6SGV - chains D and E of the 5 polymer chains in the assembly; structure by X-ray diffraction, 2.60 A resolution.

== Chain D (and E) ==
Molecule: Soluble acetylcholine receptor
From: Aplysia californica
Notes: chain E of this document is another copy of the same molecule, construct and numbering; everything in this record applies to it too
Reference sequence: Q8WSF8 (Q8WSF8_APLCA); residue numbers follow UniProt; this construct covers 1-236
Sequence (249 residues; each row starts with the number of its first residue):
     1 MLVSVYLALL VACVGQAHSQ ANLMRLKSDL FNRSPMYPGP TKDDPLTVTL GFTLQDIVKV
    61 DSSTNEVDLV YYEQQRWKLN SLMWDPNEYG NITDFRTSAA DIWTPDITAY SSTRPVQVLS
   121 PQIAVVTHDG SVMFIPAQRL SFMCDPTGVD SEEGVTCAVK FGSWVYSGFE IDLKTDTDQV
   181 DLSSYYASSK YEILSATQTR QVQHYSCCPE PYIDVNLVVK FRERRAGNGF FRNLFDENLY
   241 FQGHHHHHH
Disordered / not traced: 1-19, 225-249
Differences from the reference sequence: conflict Val-60 (Ala in Q8WSF8), Val-155 (Ala in Q8WSF8); expression tag (237-249)
Cystine bridges: Cys-144/Cys-157, Cys-207/Cys-208
From the paper describing this entry:
  - binding site for Hosieine: Tyr-72, Tyr-110, Ile-123, Ile-135, Trp-164, Tyr-205, Tyr-212

== Interface between chain D and chain E ==
Residue-residue contacts (50; chain D residue first):
  Gln-20(D) with Asp-44(E)
  Leu-23(D) with Pro-38(E); Thr-41(E)
  Met-24(D) with Pro-35(E); Met-36(E); Pro-38(E)
  Gln-55(D) with Tyr-110(E), hydrogen bond (side chain-backbone); Ser-111(E); Met-143(E)
  Asp-56(D) with Met-143(E)
  Val-58(D) with Thr-64(E); Glu-66(E)
  Lys-59(D) with Thr-64(E)
  Val-70(D) with Ser-112(E); Met-143(E), hydrophobic
  Tyr-72(D) with Tyr-110(E), hydrogen bond (side chain-backbone); Trp-164(E), hydrophobic
  Gln-74(D) with Cys-207(E)
  Arg-96(D) with Val-165(E), hydrogen bond (side chain-backbone); Tyr-166(E); Glu-170(E), salt bridge; Tyr-212(E)
  Gln-117(D) with Arg-114(E), hydrogen bond; Pro-115(E)
  Val-118(D) with Pro-115(E)
  Leu-119(D) with Thr-108(E); Ser-112(E); Arg-114(E); Pro-115(E)
  Ser-120(D) with Trp-164(E), hydrogen bond
  Pro-121(D) with Asp-106(E); Thr-108(E); Trp-164(E)
  Ile-123(D) with Val-165(E)
  Ile-135(D) with Trp-164(E), hydrogen bond (backbone-side chain)
  Ala-137(D) with Trp-164(E), hydrophobic
  Arg-139(D) with Glu-66(E), salt bridge; Thr-113(E), hydrogen bond (side chain-backbone); Arg-114(E)
  Asp-181(D) with Ser-206(E)
  Ser-183(D) with Ser-206(E)
  Tyr-186(D) with Met-143(E); Cys-144(E), hydrogen bond (side chain-backbone); Asp-145(E), hydrogen bond (side chain-backbone)
  Ser-188(D) with Asn-65(E), hydrogen bond (backbone-side chain); Asp-145(E)
  Lys-190(D) with Ser-62(E), hydrogen bond (side chain-backbone); Ser-63(E); Asn-65(E)
  Arg-224(D) with Asp-145(E), salt bridge
Also at the interface, not in a pair above, chain D (30 interface residues in all): Lys-27, Met-133, Ser-184, Ser-189
Also at the interface, not in a pair above, chain E (32 interface residues in all): Tyr-37, Ser-167, Tyr-205, Cys-208

== In short ==
30 residues of chain D and 32 residues of chain E are in contact; the contacts include 11 hydrogen bonds and 3
salt bridges. Among the polar pairs are Arg-96(D)/Glu-170(E), Arg-139(D)/Glu-66(E) and Arg-224(D)/Asp-145(E).
The paper reports a binding site for Hosieine at Tyr-72(D), Tyr-110(D) and Ile-123(D) among others.
Chain D and chain E are both Soluble acetylcholine receptor (Aplysia californica); the structure, Crystal
structure of AcAChBP in complex with hosieine, was determined by X-ray diffraction, deposited together with
6SH0.
